Entry 3EYA (X-ray diffraction, 2.50 A resolution); this record covers chains B and D of the 4 polymer chains in the assembly.

[Chain B (and D)]
Molecule: Pyruvate dehydrogenase [cytochrome]
Source organism: Escherichia coli
Notes: EC 1.2.2.2; chain D of this document is another copy of the same molecule, construct and numbering; everything in this record applies to it too
UniProtKB: P07003 (POXB_ECOLI); numbering as in UniProt (aligned over 1-549)
Chain sequence (549 residues; numbered 1 to 549; the number before each row is that of its first residue):
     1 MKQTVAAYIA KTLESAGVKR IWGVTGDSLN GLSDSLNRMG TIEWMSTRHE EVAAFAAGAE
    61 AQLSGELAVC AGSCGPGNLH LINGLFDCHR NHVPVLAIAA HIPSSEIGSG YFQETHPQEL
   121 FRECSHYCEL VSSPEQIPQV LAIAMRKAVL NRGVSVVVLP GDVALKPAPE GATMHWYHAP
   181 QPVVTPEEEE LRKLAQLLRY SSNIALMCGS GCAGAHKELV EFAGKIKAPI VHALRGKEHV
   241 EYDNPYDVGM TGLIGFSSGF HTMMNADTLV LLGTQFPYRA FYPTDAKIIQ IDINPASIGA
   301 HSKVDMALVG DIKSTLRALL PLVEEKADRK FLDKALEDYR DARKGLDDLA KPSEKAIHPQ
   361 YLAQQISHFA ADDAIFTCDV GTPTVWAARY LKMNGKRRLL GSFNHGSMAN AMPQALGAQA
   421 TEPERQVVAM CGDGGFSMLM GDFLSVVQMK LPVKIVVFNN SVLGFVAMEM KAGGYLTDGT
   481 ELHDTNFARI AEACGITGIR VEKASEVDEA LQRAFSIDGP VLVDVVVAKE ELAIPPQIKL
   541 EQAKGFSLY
Not modelled in the structure: 467-477, 536-549 (chain D: 1, 467-478, 534-549)
Bound ions: Mg2+: Asp433, Asn460, Val462 (together with thiamine diphosphate)
Ligand contacts:
  - FAD (flavin-adenine dinucleotide): His92, Gly209, Ser210, Gly211, His232, Ala233, Leu234, Arg235, Gly236, Thr251, Gly252, Leu253, Ile254, Gly255, Gly273, Thr274, Gln275, Phe276, Pro277, Tyr278, Asp292, Ile293, Asn294, Ser297, Gly310, Asp311, Ile312, Val380, Gly381, Thr384, Ser402, Phe403, Asn404, Phe465
  - thiamine diphosphate (TPP), molecule 1: Val24, Thr25, Gly26, Glu50, Ser73, Pro76, Gly77, His80, Gln113
  - thiamine diphosphate (TPP), molecule 2: Val380, Gly381, Thr382, Pro383, Gly406, Ser407, Met408, Gly432, Asp433, Gly434, Gly435, Met438, Asn460, Val462, Leu463, Gly464, Phe465, Val466
Reported in the primary citation:
  - catalytic residues: Phe465 (proposed by the authors, not directly observed)
  - binding site for flavin-adenine dinucleotide: Phe465
  - binding site for thiamine diphosphate: Phe465

[Chain B / chain D interface]
Contacting residue pairs (32):
  Ser104(B) with Ser133(D); Gln136(D)
  Ser105(B) with Glu135(D); Gln136(D); Gln139(D)
  Ile107(B) with Gln136(D), hydrogen bond (backbone-side chain); Val140(D)
  Gly108(B) with Tyr127(D), hydrogen bond (backbone-side chain); Glu129(D); Ile143(D)
  Ser109(B) with Gln139(D); Ile143(D)
  His116(B) with Glu129(D), salt bridge
  Glu119(B) with Glu119(D); Arg122(D), salt bridge
  Arg122(B) with Glu119(D), salt bridge; Arg122(D)
  Tyr127(B) with Gly108(D), hydrogen bond (side chain-backbone)
  Glu129(B) with Ile107(D); Gly108(D); His116(D), salt bridge
  Ser132(B) with Ser132(D), hydrogen bond
  Ser133(B) with Ser104(D)
  Glu135(B) with Ser105(D)
  Gln136(B) with Ser104(D); Ser105(D); Ile107(D), hydrogen bond (side chain-backbone)
  Gln139(B) with Ser105(D); Ser109(D)
  Val140(B) with Ile107(D)
  Ile143(B) with Gly108(D); Ser109(D)
Also at the interface, not in a pair above, chain B (19 interface residues in all): Gln118, Leu130
Also at the interface, not in a pair above, chain D (20 interface residues in all): Glu114, Gln118, Leu130

[Summary]
Chain B and chain D form an interface of 19 and 20 residues respectively, with 5 hydrogen bonds and 4 salt
bridges. Among the polar pairs are His116(B)-Glu129(D), Glu119(B)-Arg122(D) and Ile107(B)-Gln136(D). Chain B
binds thiamine diphosphate and flavin-adenine dinucleotide. From the paper: the catalytic residue Phe465(B); a
binding site for flavin-adenine dinucleotide at Phe465(B).
Chain B and chain D are both Pyruvate dehydrogenase [cytochrome] (Escherichia coli); the structure, Structural
basis for membrane binding and catalytic activation of the peripheral membrane enzyme pyruvate oxidase from
..., was determined by X-ray diffraction (same publication as 3EY9).
